1ZQG - chains P and A of the 3 polymer chains in the assembly; structure by X-ray diffraction, 3.10 A resolution.

Chain P:
Molecule: 7-nt DNA strand
Sequence (7 nucleotides; each row starts with the number of its first residue):
     1 TCTAATG
Bound ions: Na+: DT6 (shared with Thr-101(A), Val-103(A), Ile-106(A) of chain A)

Chain A:
Name: Protein (DNA polymerase beta (e.c.2.7.7.7))
From: Homo sapiens
UniProt: P06746 (DPOB_HUMAN); residues 2-335 here correspond to UniProt positions 1-334 (UniProt number = residue number - 1)
Amino-acid sequence (335 residues; each row starts with the number of its first residue):
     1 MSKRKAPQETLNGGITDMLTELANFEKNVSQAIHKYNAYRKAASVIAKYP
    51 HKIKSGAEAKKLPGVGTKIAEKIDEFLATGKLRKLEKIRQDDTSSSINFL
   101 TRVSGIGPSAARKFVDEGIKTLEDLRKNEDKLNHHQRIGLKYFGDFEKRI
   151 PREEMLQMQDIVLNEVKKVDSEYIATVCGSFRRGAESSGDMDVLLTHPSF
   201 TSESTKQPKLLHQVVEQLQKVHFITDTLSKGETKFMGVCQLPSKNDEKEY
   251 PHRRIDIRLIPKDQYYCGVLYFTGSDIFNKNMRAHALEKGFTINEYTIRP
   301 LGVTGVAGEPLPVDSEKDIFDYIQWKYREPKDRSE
Not modelled in the structure: 1-8
Bound ions: Na+ site 1 near Leu-62 (its only coordinating residue here); Na+ site 2: Thr-101, Val-103, Ile-106 (shared with DT6(P) of chain P)
Swiss-Prot annotation at these positions:
  - binding site (K(+)): Lys-61
  - binding site (Na(+)): Lys-61

Interface between chain P and chain A:
Contacting residue pairs (15; chain P residue first):
  DA4(P) / Ser-109(A)  sugar contact
  DA5(P) / Gly-105(A)  sugar contact
  DA5(P) / Ile-106(A)  phosphate contact
  DA5(P) / Gly-107(A)  hydrogen bond to the phosphate
  DA5(P) / Pro-108(A)  phosphate contact
  DA5(P) / Ser-109(A)  hydrogen bond to the phosphate
  DA5(P) / Ala-110(A)  hydrogen bond to the phosphate
  DT6(P) / Val-103(A)  phosphate contact
  DT6(P) / Ser-104(A)  phosphate contact
  DT6(P) / Gly-105(A)  hydrogen bond to the phosphate
  DT6(P) / Ile-106(A)  hydrogen bond to the phosphate
  DT6(P) / Lys-234(A)  hydrogen bond to the base
  DG7(P) / Arg-254(A)  salt bridge to the phosphate
  DG7(P) / Asp-256(A)  sugar contact
  DG7(P) / Arg-258(A)  phosphate contact
Interface residues without a listed pair, chain A (17 interface residues in all): Thr-101, His-135, Asp-190, Asp-192, Met-236

Overview:
The interface between chain P and chain A involves 4 residues on one side and 17 on the other, with 6 hydrogen
bonds and 1 salt bridge. Polar contacts include DT6(P)/Lys-234(A), DA5(P)/Gly-107(A) and DA5(P)/Ser-109(A).
Chain P is a 7-nt DNA strand and chain A is Protein (DNA polymerase beta (e.c.2.7.7.7)) (Homo sapiens); the
structure, DNA polymerase beta (pol B) (e.c.2.7.7.7) complexed with seven base pairs of DNA; soaked in the
..., was determined by X-ray diffraction together with 1ZQA, 1ZQB, 1ZQC, 1ZQD, 1ZQE, 1ZQH and 28 further
entries from the same study.
